1VRN - chains C and M of the 4 polymer chains in the assembly; structure by X-ray diffraction, 2.20 A resolution.

[Chain C]
Name: Photosynthetic reaction center cytochrome c subunit
From: Blastochloris viridis
UniProtKB: P07173 (CYCR_RHOVI); residues 1-332 here correspond to UniProt positions 21-352 (UniProt number = residue number + 20)
Sequence (332 residues; each row starts with the number of its first residue):
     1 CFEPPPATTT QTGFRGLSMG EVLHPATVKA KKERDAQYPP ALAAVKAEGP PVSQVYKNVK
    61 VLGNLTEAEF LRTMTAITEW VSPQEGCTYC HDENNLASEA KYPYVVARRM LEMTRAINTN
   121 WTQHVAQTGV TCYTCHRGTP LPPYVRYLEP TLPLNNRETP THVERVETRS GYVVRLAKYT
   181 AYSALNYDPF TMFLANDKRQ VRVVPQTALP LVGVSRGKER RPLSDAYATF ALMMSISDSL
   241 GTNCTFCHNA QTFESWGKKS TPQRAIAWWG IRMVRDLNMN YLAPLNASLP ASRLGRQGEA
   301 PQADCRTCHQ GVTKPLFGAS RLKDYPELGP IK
UniProt features mapped onto this chain:
  - binding site (heme): M74, C87, C90, H91, M110, H124, C132, C135, H136, M233, C244, C247, H248, C305, C308, H309
  - site: C1 (Not N-palmitoylated)
  - lipidation: C1 (S-diacylglycerol cysteine)
Covalent attachments: heme c (HEC) linked to C87, C90, C132, C135, C244, C247, C305, C308
Metal / ion sites: heme c Fe (4 sites), coordinated by M74, H91, M110, H124, H136, M233, H248, H309
Ligand contacts:
  - heme c (HEC), molecule 1: Y56, K57, N58, V59, K60, V61, L62, F70, L71, M74, T75, I77, T78, V81, S82, G86, H91, L96, A97, P103, Y104, A107, R108, L111
  - heme c (HEC), molecule 2: I77, V81, Y89, Y102, P103, V106, A107, M110, L111, M113, T114, I117, V130, T131, H136, P140, L141, P142, V145, L277, L282, L289, R293, P301, Q302, T307, L328
  - heme c (HEC), molecule 3: I117, H124, V125, A126, T128, G129, V130, T134, L194, I236, L240, F246, Q263, I266, A267, G270, I271, M273, V274, L277, D304, H309, T313, K314, P315, G318
  - heme c (HEC), molecule 4: Q200, V201, R202, V203, V204, Q206, T229, F230, M233, M234, I236, S237, L240, T242, N243, H248, F253, E254, W256, Q263, R264, A267, W268, I271, R272

[Chain M]
Name: Reaction center protein M chain
From: Blastochloris viridis
UniProtKB: P06010 (RCEM_RHOVI); numbering as in UniProt (aligned over 1-323)
Sequence (323 residues; numbered 1 to 323; the number before each row is that of its first residue):
     1 ADYQTIYTQI QARGPHITVS GEWGDNDRVG KPFYSYWLGK IGDAQIGPIY LGASGIAAFA
    61 FGSTAILIIL FNMAAEVHFD PLQFFRQFFW LGLYPPKAQY GMGIPPLHDG GWWLMAGLFM
   121 TLSLGSWWIR VYSRARALGL GTHIAWNFAA AIFFVLCIGC IHPTLVGSWS EGVPFGIWPH
   181 IDWLTAFSIR YGNFYYCPWH GFSIGFAYGC GLLFAAHGAT ILAVARFGGD REIEQITDRG
   241 TAVERAALFW RWTIGFNATI ESVHRWGWFF SLMVMVSASV GILLTGTFVD NWYLWCVKHG
   301 AAPDYPAYLP ATPDPASLPG APK
Metal / ion sites: bacteriochlorophyll b Mg site 1 near H180 (its only coordinating residue here); bacteriochlorophyll b Mg site 2 near H200 (its only coordinating residue here); Fe2+: H217, E232, H264 (shared with 2 residues of chain L)
Ligand contacts:
  - bacteriochlorophyll b (BCB), molecule 1: G62, A65, I66, I69, M120, L124, F148, A151, I152, F154, V155, I158, W183, L184, T185, F187, S188, F194, Y195, C197, W199, H200, S203, I204, A207, Y208, V274, M275, A278, G281, I282
  - bacteriochlorophyll b (BCB), molecule 2: M120, F154, V155, I158, V173, I177, W178, H180, I181, W183, L184
  - bacteriochlorophyll b (BCB), molecule 3: L184, Y195, Y208
  - bacteriochlorophyll b (BCB), molecule 4: Y195, H200, G201, I204, G205, Y208, G209, L212, F270
  - bacteriopheophytin b (BPB), molecule 1: A58, F59, G62, S63, I66, L67, S123, L124, W127, V131, I144, N147, F148, A151, S271, V274, M275
  - bacteriopheophytin b (BPB), molecule 2: Y208, G211, L212, A215, A216, W250, T253, I254
  - menaquinone-9 (MQ9): L212, L213, A216, H217, T220, V243, A246, A247, W250, I254, F256, N257, A258, T259, I260, V263, W266, F270
  - 15-cis-1,2-dihydroneurosporene (NS5): I66, I69, L70, M73, F84, F88, W113, L114, G117, L118, M120, T121, V155, L156, I158, G159, C160, W169, V173, P174, F175, G176, I177, H180

[Interface between chain C and chain M]
Residue-residue contacts (121; chain C residue first):
  Q11(C) - Y308(M)
  T12(C) - Y308(M)
  T12(C) - L309(M)
  G13(C) - Y308(M)
  F14(C) - Y305(M)  hydrophobic
  F14(C) - P306(M)
  F14(C) - Y308(M)
  L17(C) - Y305(M)
  V163(C) - Q83(M)
  R169(C) - H78(M)  hydrogen bond
  S170(C) - V77(M)
  S170(C) - D80(M)
  S170(C) - Q83(M)
  S170(C) - Q87(M)  hydrogen bond (backbone-side chain)
  V173(C) - E76(M)
  V173(C) - Q87(M)
  V173(C) - W90(M)  hydrophobic
  V174(C) - R86(M)
  V174(C) - Q87(M)
  A177(C) - W90(M)
  Y182(C) - W90(M)  hydrogen bond (backbone-side chain)
  S183(C) - W90(M)
  A184(C) - W90(M)
  A184(C) - Y94(M)  hydrogen bond (backbone-side chain)
  A184(C) - W178(M)  hydrophobic
  A184(C) - D182(M)
  L185(C) - D182(M)  hydrogen bond (backbone-side chain)
  N186(C) - E76(M)
  N186(C) - Y94(M)
  N186(C) - K97(M)  hydrogen bond
  Y187(C) - K97(M)
  R202(C) - D314(M)  salt bridge
  V203(C) - I189(M)  hydrophobic
  V203(C) - R190(M)
  V204(C) - I189(M)
  V204(C) - N291(M)
  P205(C) - R190(M)
  P205(C) - D290(M)
  P205(C) - N291(M)  hydrogen bond (backbone-side chain)
  Q206(C) - L294(M)
  T207(C) - D290(M)
  T207(C) - N291(M)
  T207(C) - L294(M)
  A208(C) - V289(M)
  A208(C) - D290(M)  hydrogen bond (backbone-backbone)
  A208(C) - N291(M)  hydrogen bond (backbone-backbone)
  A208(C) - L294(M)
  A208(C) - W295(M)  hydrophobic
  L209(C) - F288(M)
  L209(C) - D290(M)
  L209(C) - K298(M)
  P210(C) - G286(M)
  P210(C) - T287(M)
  P210(C) - F288(M)
  P210(C) - V289(M)
  P210(C) - D290(M)
  S215(C) - V166(M)
  R216(C) - L165(M)
  R216(C) - V166(M)
  R216(C) - G286(M)  hydrogen bond (side chain-backbone)
  R216(C) - T287(M)  hydrogen bond (side chain-backbone)
  G217(C) - Q99(M)
  G217(C) - V166(M)  hydrogen bond (backbone-backbone)
  G217(C) - G167(M)
  K218(C) - Q99(M)
  K218(C) - Y100(M)  hydrogen bond (side chain-backbone)
  R220(C) - Q99(M)  hydrogen bond (backbone-side chain)
  R220(C) - V166(M)
  R220(C) - E171(M)  salt bridge
  R220(C) - R190(M)
  R220(C) - Y191(M)  hydrogen bond
  R221(C) - Q99(M)
  P222(C) - K97(M)
  P222(C) - Q99(M)
  P222(C) - S170(M)
  L223(C) - S170(M)  hydrogen bond (backbone-side chain)
  L223(C) - E171(M)
  L223(C) - W183(M)
  L223(C) - A186(M)
  L223(C) - R190(M)
  S224(C) - K97(M)  hydrogen bond (side chain-backbone)
  A226(C) - A186(M)
  Y227(C) - P174(M)
  Y227(C) - W183(M)
  Y227(C) - A186(M)  hydrophobic
  F230(C) - T185(M)
  A250(C) - N193(M)
  Q251(C) - N193(M)  hydrogen bond (backbone-side chain)
  Q251(C) - Y196(M)  hydrogen bond
  Q251(C) - Y293(M)
  Q251(C) - P303(M)  hydrogen bond (side chain-backbone)
  Q251(C) - Y305(M)
  T252(C) - Y293(M)
  E254(C) - N291(M)  hydrogen bond
  E254(C) - Y293(M)
  W256(C) - T312(M)
  W256(C) - P313(M)
  W256(C) - D314(M)  hydrogen bond
  W256(C) - P315(M)
  G257(C) - A311(M)
  G257(C) - T312(M)  hydrogen bond (backbone-backbone)
  K258(C) - D304(M)  salt bridge
  K258(C) - Y305(M)  hydrogen bond (side chain-backbone)
  K258(C) - A307(M)
  K259(C) - Y293(M)
  K259(C) - D304(M)  salt bridge
  S260(C) - T312(M)  hydrogen bond (backbone-side chain)
  T261(C) - T312(M)  hydrogen bond (backbone-side chain)
  P262(C) - L309(M)
  P262(C) - P310(M)
  P262(C) - T312(M)
  Q263(C) - L309(M)
  A265(C) - T312(M)
  A265(C) - P315(M)  hydrophobic
  W268(C) - P315(M)  hydrophobic
  W268(C) - A316(M)  hydrophobic
  W268(C) - P322(M)
  W269(C) - P315(M)
  W269(C) - P322(M)
  R272(C) - P322(M)
  R272(C) - K323(M)  hydrogen bond (side chain-backbone)
Other interface residues (no listed pair), chain C (58 interface residues in all): G171, L211, N249, S255
Other interface residues (no listed pair), chain M (62 interface residues in all): L91, A98, G101, G172, P179, F187, G192, A321

[In short]
Chain C and chain M form an interface of 58 and 62 residues respectively; the contacts include 27 hydrogen
bonds and 4 salt bridges. Polar contacts include R202(C)-D314(M), R220(C)-E171(M) and K258(C)-D304(M). Bound
to chain M: 4 copies of bacteriochlorophyll b, bacteriopheophytin b, menaquinone-9 and
15-cis-1,2-dihydroneurosporene.
Here chain C is Photosynthetic reaction center cytochrome c subunit and chain M is Reaction center protein M
chain, both from Blastochloris viridis. Entry 1VRN (Photosynthetic reaction center blastochloris viridis
(atcc)) was determined by X-ray diffraction.
